8WK4 - chains k and S of the 45 polymer chains in the assembly; structure by electron microscopy, 3.70 A resolution.

[Chain k]
Name: Flagellar hook-basal body complex protein FliE
From: Salmonella enterica subsp. enterica serovar Typhimurium str. LT2
Reference sequence: P26462 (FLIE_SALTY); residues 1-104 here = UniProt positions 1-104
Chain sequence (104 residues; numbered 1 to 104; the number before each row is that of its first residue):
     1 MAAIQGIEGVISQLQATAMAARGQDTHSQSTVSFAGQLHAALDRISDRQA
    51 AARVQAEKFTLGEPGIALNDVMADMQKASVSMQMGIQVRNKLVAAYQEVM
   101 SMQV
Not modelled in the structure: 1-2, 22-104

[Chain S]
Name: Flagellar M-ring protein
From: Salmonella enterica subsp. enterica serovar Typhimurium str. LT2
Reference sequence: P15928 (FLIF_SALTY); residue numbers follow UniProt; this construct covers 1-560
Chain sequence (560 residues; row label = number of the first residue in the row):
     1 MSATASTATQPKPLEWLNRLRANPRIPLIVAGSAAVAIVVAMVLWAKTPD
    51 YRTLFSNLSDQDGGAIVAQLTQMNIPYRFANGSGAIEVPADKVHELRLRL
   101 AQQGLPKGGAVGFELLDQEKFGISQFSEQVNYQRALEGELARTIETLGPV
   151 KSARVHLAMPKPSLFVREQKSPSASVTVTLEPGRALDEGQISAVVHLVSS
   201 AVAGLPPGNVTLVDQSGHLLTQSNTSGRDLNDAQLKFANDVESRIQRRIE
   251 AILSPIVGNGNVHAQVTAQLDFANKEQTEEHYSPNGDASKATLRSRQLNI
   301 SEQVGAGYPGGVPGALSNQPAPPNEAPIATPPTNQQNAQNTPQTSTSTNS
   351 NSAGPRSTQRNETSNYEVDRTIRHTKMNVGDIERLSVAVVVNYKTLADGK
   401 PLPLTADQMKQIEDLTREAMGFSDKRGDTLNVVNSPFSAVDNTGGELPFW
   451 QQQSFIDQLLAAGRWLLVLVVAWILWRKAVRPQLTRRVEEAKAAQEQAQV
   501 RQETEEAVEVRLSKDEQLQQRRANQRLGAEVMSQRIREMSDNDPRVVALV
   551 IRQWMSNDHE
Not modelled in the structure: 1-228, 306-352, 440-560

[How chain k and chain S interact]
Pairs across the interface - 9 pairs, chain k then chain S:
  Ile4(k) - Glu276(S)
  Ile4(k) - Thr278(S)
  Ile7(k) - Thr278(S)
  Ile7(k) - Glu280(S)
  Ile7(k) - Ile372(S)  hydrophobic
  Glu8(k) - His374(S)
  Val10(k) - Ile372(S)  hydrophobic
  Ile11(k) - Ile372(S)  hydrophobic
  Leu14(k) - Arg370(S)

[Summary]
The chain k/chain S interface involves 6 residues from each chain.
Chain k is Flagellar hook-basal body complex protein FliE and chain S is Flagellar M-ring protein, both from
Salmonella enterica subsp. enterica serovar Typhimurium str. LT2; the structure, Cryo-EM structure of the MS
ring with FlgB and FliE within the flagellar motor-hook complex in ..., was determined by electron microscopy
(same publication as 8WHT, 8WIW, 8WK3, 8WKI, 8WKK, 8WKQ and 11 further entries).
